PDB entry 8AIA | electron microscopy, 5.10 A resolution (low resolution: residue-level contacts below are approximate; hydrogen-bond / salt-bridge calls are withheld) | chains M and N of the 12 polymer chains in the assembly

# Chain M (and N)
Protein: Crescentin
Source organism: Caulobacter vibrioides
Notes: chain N of this document is another copy of the same molecule, construct and numbering; everything in this record applies to it too
Reference sequence: A0A8F8EC09 (A0A8F8EC09_CAUVI); residues 1-457 here = UniProt positions 1-457
Chain sequence (457 residues; each row starts with the number of its first residue):
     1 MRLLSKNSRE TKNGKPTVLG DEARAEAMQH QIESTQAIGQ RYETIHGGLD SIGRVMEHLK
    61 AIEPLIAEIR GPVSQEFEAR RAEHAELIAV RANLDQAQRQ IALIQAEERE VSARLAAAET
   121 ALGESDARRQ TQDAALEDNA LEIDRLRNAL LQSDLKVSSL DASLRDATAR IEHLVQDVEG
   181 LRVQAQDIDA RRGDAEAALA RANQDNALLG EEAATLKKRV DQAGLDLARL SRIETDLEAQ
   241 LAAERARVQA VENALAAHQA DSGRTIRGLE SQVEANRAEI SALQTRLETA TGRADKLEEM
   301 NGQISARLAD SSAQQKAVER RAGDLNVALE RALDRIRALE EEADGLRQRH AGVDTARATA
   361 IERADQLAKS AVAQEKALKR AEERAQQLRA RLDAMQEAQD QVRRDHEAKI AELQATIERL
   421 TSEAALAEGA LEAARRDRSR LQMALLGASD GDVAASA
Disordered / not traced: 1-296, 444-457 (chain N: 1-287, 444-457)

# Chain M / chain N interface
Pairs across the interface (83; chain M residue first):
  Leu297(M) - Ala294(N)
  Leu297(M) - Glu298(N)
  Asn301(M) - Leu297(N)
  Asn301(M) - Asn301(N)
  Ile304(M) - Asn301(N)
  Ile304(M) - Ile304(N)
  Ile304(M) - Ser305(N)
  Ile304(M) - Leu308(N)
  Leu308(M) - Leu308(N)
  Ser311(M) - Leu308(N)
  Gln314(M) - Gln315(N)
  Gln314(M) - Glu319(N)
  Gln315(M) - Gln315(N)
  Val318(M) - Gln315(N)
  Val318(M) - Glu319(N)
  Glu319(M) - Gln315(N)
  Ala322(M) - Val318(N)
  Ala322(M) - Arg321(N)
  Ala322(M) - Ala322(N)
  Leu325(M) - Ala322(N)
  Leu325(M) - Leu325(N)
  Asn326(M) - Arg321(N)
  Asn326(M) - Leu325(N)
  Leu329(M) - Leu325(N)
  Leu329(M) - Ala328(N)
  Leu329(M) - Leu329(N)
  Ala332(M) - Ala332(N)
  Arg335(M) - Ile336(N)
  Ile336(M) - Ala332(N)
  Ile336(M) - Arg335(N)
  Ile336(M) - Ile336(N)
  Ile336(M) - Leu339(N)
  Leu339(M) - Ile336(N)
  Leu339(M) - Leu339(N)
  Glu340(M) - Leu339(N)
  Leu346(M) - Ala343(N)
  Leu346(M) - Leu346(N)
  Leu346(M) - Arg347(N)
  Arg347(M) - Leu346(N)
  Arg349(M) - His350(N)
  His350(M) - Arg349(N)
  His350(M) - His350(N)
  Val353(M) - Val353(N)
  Val353(M) - Asp354(N)
  Val353(M) - Arg357(N)
  Ala356(M) - Arg357(N)
  Ala360(M) - Ala360(N)
  Arg363(M) - Ile361(N)
  Arg363(M) - Ala364(N)
  Ala364(M) - Arg363(N)
  Leu367(M) - Ala364(N)
  Leu367(M) - Leu367(N)
  Leu367(M) - Ala368(N)
  Ala368(M) - Leu367(N)
  Ala371(M) - Leu367(N)
  Ala371(M) - Gln374(N)
  Gln374(M) - Ala371(N)
  Gln374(M) - Gln374(N)
  Gln374(M) - Glu375(N)
  Glu375(M) - Gln374(N)
  Ala377(M) - Leu378(N)
  Leu378(M) - Leu378(N)
  Arg380(M) - Leu378(N)
  Arg384(M) - Arg389(N)
  Leu388(M) - Leu388(N)
  Leu388(M) - Arg389(N)
  Arg391(M) - Leu392(N)
  Leu392(M) - Leu388(N)
  Leu392(M) - Leu392(N)
  Leu392(M) - Met395(N)
  Gln399(M) - Gln399(N)
  Gln399(M) - Val402(N)
  His406(M) - His406(N)
  Lys409(M) - His406(N)
  Ile410(M) - His406(N)
  Ile417(M) - Ile417(N)
  Ile417(M) - Leu420(N)
  Leu420(M) - Leu420(N)
  Leu431(M) - Leu431(N)
  Ala434(M) - Arg438(N)
  Arg435(M) - Leu431(N)
  Asp437(M) - Arg438(N)
  Arg438(M) - Arg438(N)
Other interface residues (no listed pair), chain M (59 interface residues in all): Arg307, Gly323, Ala328, Ala343, Asp354, Arg357, Ile361, Met395, Thr416
Other interface residues (no listed pair), chain N (55 interface residues in all): Met300, Ser312, Lys316, Asn326, Glu342, Ala385, Ile410

# Overview
The interface between chain M and chain N involves 59 residues on one side and 55 on the other.
Both chains are Crescentin (Caulobacter vibrioides). Entry 8AIA (Cryo-EM structure of crescentin filaments
(wildtype, C1 symmetry and large box)) was determined by electron microscopy together with 8AFE, 8AFH, 8AFL,
8AFM, 8AHL, 8AIX and 8AJB from the same study.
